Entry 5LRI (X-ray diffraction, 2.40 A resolution); this record covers chains L and H of the 3 polymer chains in the assembly.

Chain L:
Name: Reaction center protein L chain
From: Rhodobacter sphaeroides (strain ATCC 17023 / 2.4.1 / NCIB 8253 / DSM 158)
UniProtKB: Q3J1A5 (RCEL_RHOS4); residues 1-281 here correspond to UniProt positions 2-282 (UniProt number = residue number + 1)
Sequence (281 residues; each row starts with the number of its first residue):
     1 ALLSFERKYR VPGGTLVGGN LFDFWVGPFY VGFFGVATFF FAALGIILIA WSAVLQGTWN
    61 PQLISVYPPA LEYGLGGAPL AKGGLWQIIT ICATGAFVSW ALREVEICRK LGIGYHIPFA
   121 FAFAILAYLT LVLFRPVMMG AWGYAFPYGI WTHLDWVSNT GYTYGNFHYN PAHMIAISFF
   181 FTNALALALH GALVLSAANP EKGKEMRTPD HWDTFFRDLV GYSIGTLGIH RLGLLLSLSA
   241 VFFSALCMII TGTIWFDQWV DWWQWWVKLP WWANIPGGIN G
Construct notes: engineered mutation Trp212 (Glu213 in Q3J1A5)
Bound ions: Fe ion: His190, His230 (shared with 3 residues of chain M)
Small-molecule neighbours:
  - bacteriochlorophyll a (BCL), molecule 1: Ile46, Ile49, Tyr128, Leu131, Phe146, Ile150, Trp151, His153, Leu154, Trp156, Val157
  - bacteriochlorophyll a (BCL), molecule 2: Phe97, Phe121, Ala124, Ile125, Ala127, Tyr128, Leu131, Trp156, Val157, Ser158, Thr160, Gly161, Tyr162, Asn166, Phe167, His168, His173, Ala176, Ile177, Phe180, Phe181, Val241, Ser244, Ala245, Cys247, Met248
  - bacteriochlorophyll a (BCL), molecule 3: Val157, Tyr162, His168, Phe181
  - bacteriochlorophyll a (BCL), molecule 4: His168, His173, Met174, Ile177, Ser178, Phe181, Thr182, Leu185
  - bacteriopheophytin a (BPH), molecule 1: Thr38, Phe41, Ala42, Gly45, Ile49, Ile89, Cys92, Ala93, Ala96, Phe97, Trp100, Glu104, Ile117, Ala120, Phe121, Phe123, Ala124, Tyr128, Phe146, Tyr148, Gly149, Ile150, His153, Phe180, Ser237, Leu238, Val241
  - bacteriopheophytin a (BPH), molecule 2: Phe181, Ala184, Leu185, Ala188, Leu189, Phe216, Leu219, Val220
  - ubiquinone-10 (U10), molecule 1: Phe29, Tyr30, Val31, Gly35, Thr38, Phe39, Trp100, Arg103
  - ubiquinone-10 (U10), molecule 2: Pro171, Ile175, Ser178, Phe179, Thr182, Leu185, Leu189, His190, Leu193, Val194, Trp212, Asp213, Phe216, Val220, Tyr222, Ser223, Ile224, Gly225, Thr226, Ile229, Leu232, Leu236, Trp262, Trp263
UniProt features mapped onto this chain:
  - binding site ((7R,8Z)-bacteriochlorophyll b): His153, His173
  - binding site (Fe cation): His190, His230
  - binding site (a ubiquinone): Phe216

Chain H:
Name: Reaction center protein H chain
From: Rhodobacter sphaeroides (strain ATCC 17023 / 2.4.1 / NCIB 8253 / DSM 158)
UniProtKB: Q3J170 (RCEH_RHOS4); residue numbers follow UniProt; this construct covers 1-260
Sequence (260 residues; each row starts with the number of its first residue):
     1 MVGVTAFGNF DLASLAIYSF WIFLAGLIYY LQTENMREGY PLENEDGTPA ANQGPFPLPK
    61 PKTFILPHGR GTLTVPGPES EDRPIALART AVSEGFPHAP TGDPMKDGVG PASWVARRDL
   121 PELDGHGHNK IKPMKAAAGF HVSAGKNPIG LPVRGCDLEI AGKVVDIWVD IPEQMARFLE
   181 VELKDGSTRL LPMQMVKVQS NRVHVNALSS DLFAGIPTIK SPTEVTLLEE DKICGYVAGG
   241 LMYAAPKRKS VVAAMLAEYA
Unresolved in the structure: 1-10, 250-260

Interface between chain L and chain H:
Residue-residue contacts - 74 pairs, chain L then chain H:
  Ala1(L) with Leu42(H), hydrophobic; Glu43(H); Ala50(H), hydrophobic
  Leu2(L) with Leu42(H); Glu43(H), hydrogen bond (backbone-backbone)
  Leu3(L) with Gly39(H); Tyr40(H), hydrophobic; Leu42(H), hydrophobic
  Ser4(L) with Gly39(H), hydrogen bond (backbone-backbone); Glu43(H); Glu79(H), hydrogen bond; Glu81(H)
  Phe5(L) with Gly39(H); Glu81(H)
  Arg7(L) with Glu45(H); Leu87(H); Ala88(H); Arg89(H); His98(H), hydrogen bond
  Lys8(L) with Glu81(H), salt bridge; Arg83(H); Ile85(H); Leu87(H); Val109(H); Gly110(H), hydrogen bond (backbone-backbone); Ser113(H); Trp114(H)
  Tyr9(L) with Gly110(H); Ser113(H)
  Arg10(L) with Pro97(H); His98(H), hydrogen bond (backbone-backbone)
  Val11(L) with Leu87(H), hydrophobic; Pro97(H); His98(H); Gly110(H); Pro111(H); Tyr243(H)
  Pro12(L) with Pro97(H); His98(H); Met242(H)
  Gly13(L) with Met242(H)
  Gly14(L) with Met242(H)
  Asp23(L) with Pro97(H)
  Phe24(L) with Gly95(H); Phe96(H), hydrophobic
  Trp25(L) with Gly95(H), hydrogen bond (backbone-backbone); Pro97(H)
  Arg109(L) with Met242(H)
  Lys110(L) with Pro111(H); Met242(H)
  Leu111(L) with Pro111(H)
  Gly112(L) with Pro111(H); Ala238(H)
  Ala198(L) with Phe64(H)
  Asn199(L) with Lys62(H), hydrogen bond
  Gly203(L) with Ile65(H)
  Glu205(L) with Ile65(H); Leu66(H); Pro67(H); His68(H)
  Met206(L) with Phe64(H), hydrophobic; Ile65(H), hydrogen bond (backbone-backbone); Leu66(H), hydrophobic; Pro67(H)
  Thr208(L) with Gly125(H)
  Pro209(L) with Glu173(H)
  Asp210(L) with Asp124(H); Gly125(H), hydrogen bond (side chain-backbone); Pro172(H)
  Asp213(L) with Pro172(H); Glu173(H)
  Gly225(L) with Glu173(H)
  Thr226(L) with Glu173(H), hydrogen bond (backbone-side chain)
  Leu227(L) with Met175(H), hydrophobic
Interface residues without a listed pair, chain L (34 interface residues in all): Lys204, Trp212
Interface residues without a listed pair, chain H (42 interface residues in all): Glu94, Ala99, Pro100, Val115, His126, Lys130

Overview:
The interface between chain L and chain H involves 34 residues on one side and 42 on the other; the contacts
include 11 hydrogen bonds and 1 salt bridge. Polar pairs include Lys8(L)-Glu81(H), Ser4(L)-Glu79(H) and
Arg7(L)-His98(H).
Here chain L is Reaction center protein L chain and chain H is Reaction center protein H chain, both from
Rhodobacter sphaeroides (strain ATCC 17023 / 2.4.1 / NCIB 8253 / DSM 158). Entry 5LRI (Photosynthetic reaction
center mutant with GLUL212 replaced with trp (chain L, EL212W)) was determined by X-ray diffraction together
with 5LSE from the same study.
